9CZ8 - chains D and E of the 12 polymer chains in the assembly; structure by electron microscopy, 1.91 A resolution.

[Chain D (and E)]
Molecule: DNA protection during starvation protein
From: Pyrococcus furiosus
Notes: EC 1.16.-.-; chain E of this document is another copy of the same molecule, construct and numbering; everything in this record applies to it too
UniProtKB: Q8U1L3 (DPS_PYRFU); residue numbers follow UniProt; this construct covers 14-183
Sequence (170 residues; row label = number of the first residue in the row):
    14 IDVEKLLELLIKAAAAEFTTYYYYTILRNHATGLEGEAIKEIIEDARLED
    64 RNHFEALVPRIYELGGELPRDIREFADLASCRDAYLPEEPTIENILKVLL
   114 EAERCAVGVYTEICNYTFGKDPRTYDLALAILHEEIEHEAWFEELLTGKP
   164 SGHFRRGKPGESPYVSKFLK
Metal / ion sites: Fe ion site 1: Glu30, Asp63, His66, Glu148; Fe ion site 2: Leu47 (together with oxygen atom); Fe ion site 3: Glu50 (together with oxygen atom); Fe ion site 4: Glu54 (together with oxygen atom); Fe ion site 5: Asp63, Glu116, Glu148, His151
UniProt features mapped onto this chain:
  - binding site (Fe cation): Glu30, His66, Glu116, Glu148, His151
From the paper describing this entry:
  - binding site for oxygen atom: Glu50, Glu54

[How chain D and chain E interact]
Pairs across the interface - 22 pairs, chain D then chain E:
  Glu48(D) - Leu47(E)
  Ala51(D) - Glu50(E)
  Ile52(D) - Leu47(E)  hydrophobic
  Glu157(D) - Asn42(E)
  Glu157(D) - Thr45(E)
  Glu157(D) - Gly46(E)  hydrogen bond (backbone-backbone)
  Glu157(D) - Lys53(E)  salt bridge
  Leu158(D) - Gly46(E)
  Leu158(D) - Leu47(E)
  Gly161(D) - Thr45(E)  hydrogen bond (backbone-side chain)
  Lys162(D) - Thr45(E)
  Pro163(D) - Asn42(E)
  Pro163(D) - His43(E)
  Pro163(D) - Thr45(E)
  Ser164(D) - Asn42(E)  hydrogen bond (backbone-backbone)
  Ser164(D) - Lys53(E)
  Gly165(D) - Arg41(E)
  Gly165(D) - Asn42(E)
  His166(D) - Lys53(E)
  Phe167(D) - Arg41(E)
  Phe167(D) - Glu57(E)
  Arg168(D) - Glu54(E)
Interface residues without a listed pair, chain D (16 interface residues in all): Ile55, Ile105, Leu109

[In short]
16 residues of chain D face 10 of chain E across their interface; the contacts include 3 hydrogen bonds and 1
salt bridge. Among the polar pairs are Glu157(D)-Lys53(E), Gly161(D)-Thr45(E) and Glu157(D)-Gly46(E). UniProt
lists 5 Fe cation-binding residues on chain D. The paper reports a binding site for oxygen atom at Glu50(D)
and Glu54(D).
Both chains are DNA protection during starvation protein (Pyrococcus furiosus). Entry 9CZ8 (Structure of
thioferritin exhibiting iron mineral nucleation, from Pyrococcus furiosis) was determined by electron
microscopy, deposited together with 9E8S, 9CZ0 and 9CZ9.
